5W6T - chains A and B of the 3 polymer chains in the assembly; structure by X-ray diffraction, 2.59 A resolution.

# Chain A
Protein: Hemagglutinin
Source organism: Influenza A virus (strain A/Puerto Rico/8/1934 H1N1)
Reference sequence: P03452 (HEMA_I34A1); the construct lacks a stretch of the UniProt sequence, so the offset changes along the chain: 11-54 = UniProt 18-61; 55-83 = UniProt 63-91; 84-95 = UniProt 93-104; 96-125 = UniProt 106-135; 2 more segments
Chain sequence (326 residues; each row starts with the number of its first residue; a row labelled like 125A-125C holds insertion residues (125A, then the next letters in order)):
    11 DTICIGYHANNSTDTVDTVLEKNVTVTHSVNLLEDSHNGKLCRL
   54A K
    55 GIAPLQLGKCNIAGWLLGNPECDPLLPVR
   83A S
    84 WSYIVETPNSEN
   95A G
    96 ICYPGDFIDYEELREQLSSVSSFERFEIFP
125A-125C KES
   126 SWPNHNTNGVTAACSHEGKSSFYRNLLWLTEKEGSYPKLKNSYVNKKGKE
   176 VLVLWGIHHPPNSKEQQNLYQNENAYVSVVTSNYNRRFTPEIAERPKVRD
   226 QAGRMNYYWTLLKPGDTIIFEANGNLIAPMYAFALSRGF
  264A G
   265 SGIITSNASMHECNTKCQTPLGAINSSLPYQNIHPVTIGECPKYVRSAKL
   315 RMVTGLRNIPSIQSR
Disordered / not traced: 326-329
Swiss-Prot annotation at these positions:
  - site: Arg329 (Cleavage)
  - glycosylation (N-linked (GlcNAc...) asparagine): Asn20, Asn21, Asn33, Asn271, Asn289
Cystine bridges: Cys52-Cys277, Cys64-Cys76, Cys97-Cys139, Cys281-Cys305
Covalently attached groups: N-acetylglucosamine (NAG) linked to Asn21, Asn33, Asn271

# Chain B
Protein: Hemagglutinin
Source organism: Influenza A virus (strain A/Puerto Rico/8/1934 H1N1)
Reference sequence: P03452 (HEMA_I34A1); residues 1-176 here correspond to UniProt positions 344-519 (UniProt number = residue number + 343)
Chain sequence (176 residues; numbered 1 to 176; the number before each row is that of its first residue):
     1 GLFGAIAGFIEGGWTGMIDGWYGYHHQNEQGSGYAADQKSTQNAINGITN
    51 KVNTVIEKMNIQFTAVGKEFNKLEKRMENLNKKVDDGFLDIWTYNAELLV
   101 LLENERTLDFHDSNVKNLYEKVKSQLKNNAKEIGNGCFEFYHKCDNECME
   151 SVRNGTYDYPKYSEESKLNREKVDGV
Disordered / not traced: 172-176
Swiss-Prot annotation at these positions:
  - glycosylation: Asn154 (N-linked (GlcNAc...) asparagine)
Cystine bridges: Cys144-Cys148

# How chain A and chain B interact
Residue-residue contacts - 118 pairs, chain A then chain B:
  Asp11(A) with Gln27(B); Asn28(B); Glu29(B); Glu139(B); Phe140(B), hydrogen bond (backbone-backbone); Lys143(B), salt bridge; Cys144(B), hydrogen bond (side chain-backbone)
  Thr12(A) with His26(B); Gln27(B), hydrogen bond (backbone-backbone); Phe138(B); Glu139(B); Met149(B)
  Ile13(A) with His25(B); Cys137(B); Phe138(B), hydrogen bond (backbone-backbone); Phe140(B), hydrophobic
  Cys14(A) with Trp14(B); Tyr24(B); His25(B), hydrogen bond (backbone-backbone); Gly136(B); Cys137(B), disulfide
  Ile15(A) with Ile10(B); Trp14(B); Gly23(B); Tyr24(B), hydrophobic; Val122(B), hydrophobic; Gly136(B), hydrogen bond (backbone-backbone)
  Gly16(A) with Trp14(B); Tyr22(B); Gly23(B), hydrogen bond (backbone-backbone)
  Tyr17(A) with Ile6(B); Ala7(B), hydrogen bond (side chain-backbone); Ile10(B), hydrogen bond (side chain-backbone); Glu11(B); Gly12(B), hydrogen bond (side chain-backbone); Gly13(B); Trp14(B), hydrogen bond (backbone-backbone); Met17(B); Trp21(B); Val115(B), hydrophobic
  His18(A) with Trp14(B); Met17(B), hydrogen bond (side chain-backbone); Gly20(B); Trp21(B), hydrogen bond (backbone-backbone)
  Ala19(A) with Gly13(B); Trp14(B), hydrogen bond (backbone-backbone); Thr15(B)
  Val26(A) with Asn104(B)
  Asp27(A) with Leu101(B); Asn104(B), hydrogen bond (backbone-side chain)
  Thr28(A) with Leu101(B); Asn104(B); Glu105(B), hydrogen bond
  Val29(A) with Leu101(B), hydrophobic; Leu102(B), hydrophobic; Glu105(B), hydrogen bond (backbone-side chain)
  Leu30(A) with Glu105(B), hydrogen bond (backbone-side chain)
  His38(A) with Trp21(B), hydrogen bond
  Leu42(A) with Val55(B), hydrophobic
  Glu106(A) with Glu69(B); Phe70(B); Asn71(B)
  Arg109(A) with Glu69(B), salt bridge
  Glu110(A) with Lys68(B)
  Gly264A(A) with Thr64(B), hydrogen bond (backbone-side chain)
  Ser265(A) with Thr64(B)
  Ile267(A) with Val66(B)
  Tyr294(A) with Met59(B); Ala96(B), hydrophobic
  Pro299(A) with Ala65(B)
  Val300(A) with Ala65(B); Val66(B), hydrophobic
  Thr301(A) with Thr64(B); Ala65(B), hydrogen bond (backbone-backbone); Val66(B)
  Ile302(A) with Thr64(B); Val66(B), hydrophobic
  Gly303(A) with Gln62(B); Phe63(B); Thr64(B), hydrogen bond (backbone-side chain)
  Glu304(A) with Ile61(B); Gln62(B)
  Cys305(A) with Gln62(B), hydrogen bond (backbone-backbone)
  Pro306(A) with Gln62(B)
  Lys307(A) with Met59(B); Gln62(B), hydrogen bond; Trp92(B)
  Tyr308(A) with Leu89(B)
  Val309(A) with Leu89(B), hydrophobic; Trp92(B); Thr93(B)
  Arg310(A) with Leu89(B); Asp90(B), salt bridge; Thr93(B), hydrogen bond (backbone-side chain)
  Ser311(A) with Thr93(B); Glu97(B), hydrogen bond
  Leu314(A) with Ala96(B), hydrophobic; Glu97(B)
  Arg315(A) with Val100(B); Asn104(B), hydrogen bond (backbone-side chain)
  Met316(A) with Val55(B), hydrophobic; Val100(B), hydrophobic; Asn104(B)
  Val317(A) with Asn104(B), hydrogen bond (backbone-side chain); Thr107(B)
  Thr318(A) with Trp21(B); Ile48(B); Val52(B); His111(B), hydrogen bond (backbone-side chain)
  Gly319(A) with Trp21(B); His111(B), hydrogen bond (backbone-side chain)
  Leu320(A) with Trp21(B); His111(B)
  Arg321(A) with Leu108(B)
  Ile323(A) with Ala7(B), hydrophobic; Glu11(B); Gly12(B); Gly13(B), hydrogen bond (backbone-backbone)
Other interface residues (no listed pair), chain A (53 interface residues in all): Asn20, Val34, Val36, Thr37, Tyr105, Gly266, Pro293, Pro324
Other interface residues (no listed pair), chain B (64 interface residues in all): Ile18, Asp86, Leu118, Tyr119, Ile133, His142, Val152
Cross-chain cystine bridges: Cys14(A)-Cys137(B)

# In short
53 residues of chain A face 64 of chain B across their interface, with 1 disulfide bond, 31 hydrogen bonds and
3 salt bridges. Among the polar pairs are Asp11(A)-Lys143(B), Arg109(A)-Glu69(B) and Arg310(A)-Asp90(B).
Covalently linked N-acetylglucosamine: at Asn21(A), Asn33(A) and Asn271(A).
Here chain A is Hemagglutinin and chain B is Hemagglutinin, both from Influenza A virus (strain A/Puerto
Rico/8/1934 H1N1). Entry 5W6T (Crystal structure of the A/Puerto Rico/8/1934 (H1N1) influenza virus
hemagglutinin in complex with cyclic peptide CP151070 ...) was determined by X-ray diffraction (same
publication as 5W5S, 5W5U, 5W6I, 5W6R and 5W6U).
